PDB entry 2HQD | X-ray diffraction, 3.65 A resolution | chain A

== Chain A ==
Name: Acriflavine resistance protein B
From: Escherichia coli K12
UniProtKB: P31224 (ACRB_ECOLI); residues 1-1049 here = UniProt positions 1-1049
Chain sequence (1053 residues; each row starts with the number of its first residue):
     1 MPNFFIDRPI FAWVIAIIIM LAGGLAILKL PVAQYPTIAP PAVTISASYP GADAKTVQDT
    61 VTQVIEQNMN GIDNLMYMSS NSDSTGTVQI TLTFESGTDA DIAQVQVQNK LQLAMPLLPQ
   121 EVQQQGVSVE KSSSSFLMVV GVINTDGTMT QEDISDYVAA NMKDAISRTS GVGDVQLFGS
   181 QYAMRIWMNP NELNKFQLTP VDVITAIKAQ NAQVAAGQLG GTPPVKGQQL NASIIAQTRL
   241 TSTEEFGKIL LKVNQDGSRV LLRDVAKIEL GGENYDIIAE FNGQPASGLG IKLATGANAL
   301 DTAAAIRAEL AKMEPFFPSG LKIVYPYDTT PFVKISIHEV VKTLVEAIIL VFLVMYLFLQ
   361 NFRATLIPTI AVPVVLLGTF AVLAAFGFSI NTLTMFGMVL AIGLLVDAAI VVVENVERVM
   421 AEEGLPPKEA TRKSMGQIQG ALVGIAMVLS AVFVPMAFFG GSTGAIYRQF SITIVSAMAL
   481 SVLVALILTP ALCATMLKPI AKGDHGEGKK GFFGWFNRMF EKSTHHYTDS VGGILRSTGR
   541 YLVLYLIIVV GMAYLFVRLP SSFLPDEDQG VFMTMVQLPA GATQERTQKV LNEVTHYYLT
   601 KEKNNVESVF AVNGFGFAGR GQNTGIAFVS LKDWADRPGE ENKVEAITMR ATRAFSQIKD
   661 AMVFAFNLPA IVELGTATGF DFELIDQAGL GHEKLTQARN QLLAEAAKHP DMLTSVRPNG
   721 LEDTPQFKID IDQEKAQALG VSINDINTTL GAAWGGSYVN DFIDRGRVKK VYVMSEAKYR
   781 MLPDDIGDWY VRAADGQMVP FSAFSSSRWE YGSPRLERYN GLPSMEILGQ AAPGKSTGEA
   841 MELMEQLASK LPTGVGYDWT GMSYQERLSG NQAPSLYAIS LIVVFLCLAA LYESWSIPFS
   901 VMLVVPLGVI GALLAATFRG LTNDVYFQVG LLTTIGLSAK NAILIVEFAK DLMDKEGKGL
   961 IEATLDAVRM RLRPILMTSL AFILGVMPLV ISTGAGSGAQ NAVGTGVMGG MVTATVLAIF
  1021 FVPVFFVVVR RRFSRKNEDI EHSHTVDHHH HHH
Disordered / not traced: 1-6, 499-512, 1037-1053
Construct notes: engineered mutation Ala-408 (Asp in P31224); cloning artifact (1050-1053)
Curated features (UniProtKB/Swiss-Prot):
  - mutagenesis: His-526 (H526Y: Partially restores chloramphenicol resistance to an AcrZ G30R mutant)
Reported in the primary citation:
  - conformationally variable residues (loop rearrangement): Ala-384 to Leu-393

== In short ==
UniProt lists one mutagenesis site. From the paper: conformational variability at Ala-384.
Chain A is Acriflavine resistance protein B (Escherichia coli K12); the structure, Conformation of the AcrB
Multidrug Efflux Pump in Mutants of the Putative Proton Relay Pathway, was determined by X-ray diffraction
(same publication as 2HQC, 2HQF and 2HQG).
